Entry 9FFP (electron microscopy, 3.50 A resolution); this record covers chains C and F of the 6 polymer chains in the assembly.

Chain C:
Molecule: Gamma-aminobutyric acid receptor subunit beta-3
Source organism: Homo sapiens
UniProt: P28472 (GBRB3_HUMAN); residues 1-448 here correspond to UniProt positions 26-473 (UniProt number = residue number + 25)
Amino-acid sequence (395 residues; each row starts with the number of its first residue; note: 107 numbers in that range are skipped by the numbering (no residue carries them; nothing is unmodelled there); numbers below 1 keep their minus sign (Met-53 is residue -53)):
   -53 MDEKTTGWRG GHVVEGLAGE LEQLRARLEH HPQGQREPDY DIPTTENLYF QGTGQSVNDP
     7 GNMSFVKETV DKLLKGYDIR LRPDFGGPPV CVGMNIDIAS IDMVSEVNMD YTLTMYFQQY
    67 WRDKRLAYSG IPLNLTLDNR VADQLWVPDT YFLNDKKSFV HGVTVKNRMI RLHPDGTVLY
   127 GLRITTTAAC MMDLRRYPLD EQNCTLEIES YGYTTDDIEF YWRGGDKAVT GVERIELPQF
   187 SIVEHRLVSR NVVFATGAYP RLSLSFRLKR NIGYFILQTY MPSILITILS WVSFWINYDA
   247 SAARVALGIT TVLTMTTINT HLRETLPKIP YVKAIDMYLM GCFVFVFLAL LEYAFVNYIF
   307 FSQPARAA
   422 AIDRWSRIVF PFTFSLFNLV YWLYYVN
Disordered / not traced: -53 to 7, 448
Construct notes: initiating methionine (-53); expression tag (-52 to 0); linker (308-314)
Disulfides: Cys136-Cys150
Glycans and other covalent adducts: N-acetylglucosamine (NAG) linked to Asn80; glycan linked to Asn149
UniProt features mapped onto this chain:
  - binding site (benzamidine): Asp95 to Tyr97, Glu155 to Tyr157, Phe200
  - binding site (4-aminobutanoate): Tyr97, Glu155, Tyr157, Thr202
  - binding site (histamine): Tyr97, Ser156, Tyr157, Thr202
  - glycosylation (N-linked (GlcNAc...) asparagine): Asn8, Asn80, Asn149

Chain F:
Molecule: Megabody25, Outer membrane protein
Source organism: Lama glama
UniProt: B5Z8H1 (B5Z8H1_HELPG); the construct has insertions or renumbered stretches relative to UniProt, so the offset changes along the chain: 14-234 = UniProt 226-446; 235-403 = UniProt 53-221
Amino-acid sequence (522 residues; each row starts with the number of its first residue):
     2 QVQLVESGGG LVQTKTTTSV IDTTNDAQNL LTQAQTIVNT LKDYCPILIA KSSSSNGGTN
    62 NANTPSWQTA GGGKNSCATF GAEFSAASDM INNAQKIVQE TQQLSANQPK NITQPHNLNL
   122 NSPSSLTALA QKMLKNAQSQ AEILKLANQV ESDFNKLSSG HLKDYIGKCD ASAISSANMT
   182 MQNQKNNWGN GCAGVEETQS LLKTSAADFN NQTPQINQAQ NLANTLIQEL GNNTYEQLSR
   242 LLTNDNGTNS KTSAQAINQA VNNLNERAKT LAGGTTNSPA YQATLLALRS VLGLWNSMGY
   302 AVICGGYTKS PGENNQKDFH YTDENGNGTT INCGGSTNSN GTHSYNGTNT LKADKNVSLS
   362 IEQYEKIHEA YQILSKALKQ AGLAPLNSKG EKLEAHVTTS KYGSLRLSCA ASGHTFNYPI
   422 MGWFRQAPGK EREFVGAISW SGGSTSYADS VKDRFTISRD NAKNTVYLEM NNLKPEDTAV
   482 YYCAAKGRYS GGLYYPTNYD YWGQGTQVTV SSHHHHHHEP EA
Disordered / not traced: 10-405, 511-523
Disulfides: Cys410-Cys484

Chain C / chain F interface:
Pairs across the interface (21; chain C residue first):
  Asn100(C) - Tyr490(F)
  Ala135(C) - Tyr490(F)
  Met137(C) - Phe417(F)
  Met137(C) - Arg489(F)
  Met138(C) - Phe417(F)
  Asp139(C) - Phe417(F)
  Glu153(C) - Tyr490(F)
  Arg196(C) - Thr498(F)
  Arg196(C) - Asp501(F)  salt bridge
  Val198(C) - Ser491(F)
  Val198(C) - Gly492(F)
  Val198(C) - Asn499(F)
  Val199(C) - Gly492(F)
  Val199(C) - Gly493(F)  hydrogen bond (backbone-backbone)
  Val199(C) - Tyr496(F)  hydrophobic
  Val199(C) - Thr498(F)
  Val199(C) - Asn499(F)  hydrogen bond (backbone-side chain)
  Phe200(C) - Gly492(F)
  Phe200(C) - Tyr496(F)
  Ala201(C) - Tyr496(F)
  Arg207(C) - Tyr490(F)  hydrogen bond (side chain-backbone)
Other interface residues (no listed pair), chain C (15 interface residues in all): Asn149, Thr151, Asn197
Other interface residues (no listed pair), chain F (11 interface residues in all): Asn418

Overview:
15 residues of chain C and 11 residues of chain F are in contact; the contacts include 3 hydrogen bonds and 1
salt bridge. Among the polar pairs are Arg196(C)-Asp501(F), Val199(C)-Asn499(F) and Arg207(C)-Tyr490(F).
Covalently linked N-acetylglucosamine: at Asn80(C).
Here chain C is Gamma-aminobutyric acid receptor subunit beta-3 (Homo sapiens) and chain F is Megabody25,
Outer membrane protein (Lama glama). Entry 9FFP (Cryo-EM structure of the alpha1beta3 GABA(A) receptor in
complex with GABA and Mb25 in the short-lived ...) was determined by electron microscopy.
